Entry 3JCO (electron microscopy, 4.80 A resolution (low resolution: residue-level contacts below are approximate; hydrogen-bond / salt-bridge calls are withheld)); this record covers chains A and B of the 47 polymer chains in the assembly.

Chain A:
Molecule: Proteasome subunit alpha type-1
Organism: Saccharomyces cerevisiae S288c
Notes: EC 3.4.25.1
Reference sequence: P21243 (PSA1_YEAST); residues 1-252 here = UniProt positions 1-252
Sequence (252 residues; each row starts with the number of its first residue):
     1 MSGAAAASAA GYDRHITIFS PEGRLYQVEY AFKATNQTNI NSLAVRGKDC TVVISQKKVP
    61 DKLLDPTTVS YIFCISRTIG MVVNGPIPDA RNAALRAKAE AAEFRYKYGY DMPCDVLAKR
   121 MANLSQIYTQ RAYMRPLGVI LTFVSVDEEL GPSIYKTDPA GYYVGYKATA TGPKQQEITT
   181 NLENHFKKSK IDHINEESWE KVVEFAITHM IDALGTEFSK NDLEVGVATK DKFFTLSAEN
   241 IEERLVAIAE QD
Disordered / not traced: 1-9

Chain B:
Molecule: Proteasome subunit alpha type-2
Organism: Saccharomyces cerevisiae S288c
Notes: EC 3.4.25.1
Reference sequence: P23639 (PSA2_YEAST); numbering as in UniProt (aligned over 1-250)
Sequence (250 residues; numbered 1 to 250; the number before each row is that of its first residue):
     1 MTDRYSFSLT TFSPSGKLGQ IDYALTAVKQ GVTSLGIKAT NGVVIATEKK SSSPLAMSET
    61 LSKVSLLTPD IGAVYSGMGP DYRVLVDKSR KVAHTSYKRI YGEYPPTKLL VSEVAKIMQE
   121 ATQSGGVRPF GVSLLIAGHD EFNGFSLYQV DPSGSYFPWK ATAIGKGSVA AKTFLEKRWN
   181 DELELEDAIH IALLTLKESV EGEFNGDTIE LAIIGDENPD LLGYTGIPTD KGPRFRKLTS
   241 QEINDRLEAL
Curated features (UniProtKB/Swiss-Prot):
  - cross-link: Lys-108 (Glycyl lysine isopeptide (Lys-Gly) (interchain with G-Cter in ubiquitin))

Interface between chain A and chain B:
Pairs across the interface (70; chain A residue first):
  Ile-18(A) / Gln-20(B)
  Phe-19(A) / Gln-20(B)
  Phe-19(A) / Tyr-23(B)
  Phe-19(A) / Ala-24(B)
  Phe-19(A) / Arg-128(B)
  Phe-19(A) / Pro-129(B)
  Phe-19(A) / Phe-130(B)
  Phe-19(A) / Gly-131(B)
  Ser-20(A) / Tyr-23(B)
  Pro-21(A) / Tyr-23(B)
  Pro-21(A) / Thr-26(B)
  Glu-22(A) / Tyr-23(B)
  Glu-22(A) / Thr-26(B)
  Glu-22(A) / Ala-27(B)
  Gly-23(A) / Tyr-23(B)
  Gly-23(A) / Thr-26(B)
  Gly-23(A) / Ala-27(B)
  Leu-25(A) / Arg-128(B)
  Arg-46(A) / Met-57(B)
  Lys-119(A) / Arg-83(B)
  Lys-119(A) / Asp-87(B)
  Ala-122(A) / Arg-83(B)
  Asn-123(A) / Arg-83(B)
  Asn-123(A) / Val-84(B)
  Asn-123(A) / Asp-87(B)
  Gln-126(A) / Pro-80(B)
  Gln-126(A) / Asp-81(B)
  Gln-126(A) / Arg-83(B)
  Gln-126(A) / Val-84(B)
  Gln-126(A) / Arg-128(B)
  Thr-129(A) / Arg-128(B)
  Gln-130(A) / Ala-121(B)
  Gln-130(A) / Gly-126(B)
  Gln-130(A) / Val-127(B)
  Gln-130(A) / Arg-128(B)
  Gln-130(A) / Phe-130(B)
  Arg-131(A) / Asp-3(B)
  Arg-131(A) / Gly-125(B)
  Arg-131(A) / Gly-126(B)
  Arg-131(A) / Val-127(B)
  Ala-132(A) / Leu-9(B)
  Ala-132(A) / Gly-126(B)
  Tyr-133(A) / Thr-2(B)
  Tyr-133(A) / Asp-3(B)
  Tyr-133(A) / Tyr-5(B)
  Ala-160(A) / Pro-80(B)
  Gly-161(A) / Pro-80(B)
  Gly-161(A) / Arg-83(B)
  Tyr-162(A) / Leu-61(B)
  Tyr-162(A) / Pro-80(B)
  Tyr-163(A) / Leu-61(B)
  Tyr-163(A) / Arg-83(B)
  Val-164(A) / Ala-56(B)
  Val-164(A) / Met-57(B)
  Val-164(A) / Thr-60(B)
  Gly-165(A) / Ala-56(B)
  Gly-165(A) / Met-57(B)
  Gly-165(A) / Thr-60(B)
  Tyr-166(A) / Leu-55(B)
  Tyr-166(A) / Ala-56(B)
  Tyr-166(A) / Met-57(B)
  Lys-167(A) / Pro-54(B)
  Lys-167(A) / Leu-55(B)
  Lys-167(A) / Met-57(B)
  Ala-168(A) / Leu-55(B)
  Thr-179(A) / Leu-55(B)
  Glu-183(A) / Ser-53(B)
  Glu-183(A) / Pro-54(B)
  Glu-183(A) / Leu-55(B)
  Phe-186(A) / Leu-55(B)
Interface residues without a listed pair, chain A (35 interface residues in all): Thr-17, Ile-154, Tyr-155, Thr-169, Leu-182, Lys-187
Interface residues without a listed pair, chain B (32 interface residues in all): Ser-58, Met-78, Tyr-82

Summary:
Chain A and chain B form an interface of 35 and 32 residues respectively.
Here chain A is Proteasome subunit alpha type-1 and chain B is Proteasome subunit alpha type-2, both from
Saccharomyces cerevisiae S288c. Entry 3JCO (Structure of yeast 26S proteasome in M1 state derived from Titan
dataset) was determined by electron microscopy, deposited together with 3JCP.
